7MPX - chains A and B of the 6 polymer chains in the assembly; structure by X-ray diffraction, 2.10 A resolution.

== Chain A (and B) ==
Name: BMC domain-containing protein
From: Escherichia coli
Notes: chain B of this document is another copy of the same molecule, construct and numbering; everything in this record applies to it too
UniProt: Q8G9V7 (Q8G9V7_ECOLX); residues 1-92 here = UniProt positions 1-92
Sequence (99 residues; numbered -6 to 92; the number before each row is that of its first residue; numbers below 1 keep their minus sign (Met-6 is residue -6)):
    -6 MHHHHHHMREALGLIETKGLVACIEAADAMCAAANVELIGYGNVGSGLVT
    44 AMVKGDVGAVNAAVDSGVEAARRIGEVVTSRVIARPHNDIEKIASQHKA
Unresolved in the structure: -6 to 1, 82-92 (chain B: -6 to 2, 83-92)
Construct notes: initiating methionine (-6); expression tag (-5 to 0); engineered mutation Ala25 (Lys in Q8G9V7), Gly35 (Glu in Q8G9V7)

== How chain A and chain B interact ==
Contacting residue pairs (28; chain A residue first):
  Gly12(A) with Glu9(B); Leu41(B)
  Leu13(A) with Glu9(B), hydrogen bond (backbone-side chain); Val37(B), hydrophobic; Thr43(B)
  Val14(A) with Leu7(B), hydrophobic; Glu9(B), hydrogen bond (backbone-side chain); Thr43(B); Thr72(B); Arg74(B)
  Ile17(A) with Leu7(B), hydrophobic; Ile76(B), hydrophobic
  Glu18(A) with Arg74(B), salt bridge
  Asp21(A) with Ile76(B); Arg78(B); Pro79(B); His80(B), salt bridge
  Ala25(A) with His80(B)
  Leu31(A) with Asn81(B)
  Asn36(A) with Val37(B), hydrogen bond (side chain-backbone)
  Gly38(A) with Val37(B)
  Ser39(A) with Ser39(B)
  Gly40(A) with Val37(B); Gly38(B); Ser39(B)
  Val42(A) with Val37(B), hydrophobic
  Ile67(A) with Thr72(B); Arg74(B)
Also at the interface, not in a pair above, chain A (15 interface residues in all): Cys24
Also at the interface, not in a pair above, chain B (17 interface residues in all): Gly35, Asn36, Ser73

== In short ==
Chain A and chain B form an interface of 15 and 17 residues respectively, with 3 hydrogen bonds and 2 salt
bridges. Polar pairs include Glu18(A)-Arg74(B), Asp21(A)-His80(B) and Leu13(A)-Glu9(B).
Both chains are BMC domain-containing protein (Escherichia coli). Entry 7MPX (CmcC E36G mutant from Type II
Cut MCP) was determined by X-ray diffraction, deposited together with 7MGP, 7MMX, 7MN4, 7MPV and 7MPW.
